6X4J - chain A; structure by X-ray diffraction, 2.30 A resolution.

[Chain A]
Protein: Pantothenate kinase 3
Organism: Homo sapiens
Notes: EC 2.7.1.33
Reference sequence: Q9H999 (PANK3_HUMAN); residues 12-370 here = UniProt positions 12-370
Sequence (380 residues; row label = number of the first residue in the row; numbers below 1 keep their minus sign (Met-7 is residue -7)):
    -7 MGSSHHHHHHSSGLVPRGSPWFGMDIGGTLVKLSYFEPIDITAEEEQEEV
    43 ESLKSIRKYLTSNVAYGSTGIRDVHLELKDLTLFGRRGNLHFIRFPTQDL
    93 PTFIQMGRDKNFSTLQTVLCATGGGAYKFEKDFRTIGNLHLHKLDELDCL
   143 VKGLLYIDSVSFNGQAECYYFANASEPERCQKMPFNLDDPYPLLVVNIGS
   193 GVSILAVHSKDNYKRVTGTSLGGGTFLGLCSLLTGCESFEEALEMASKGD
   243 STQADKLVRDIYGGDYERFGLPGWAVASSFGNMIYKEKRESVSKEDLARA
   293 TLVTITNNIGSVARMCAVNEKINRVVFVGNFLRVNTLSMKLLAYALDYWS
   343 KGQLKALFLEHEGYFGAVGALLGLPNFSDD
Not modelled in the structure: -7 to 10, 102-108, 370-372
Sequence notes: expression tag (-7 to 11, 371-372)
Residues lining bound ligands:
  - AMP-PNP (ANP; phosphoaminophosphonic acid-adenylate ester): Gly19, Gly20, Thr21, Leu22, Lys24, Arg86, Glu138, Asn189, Ile190, Gly191, Ser192, Gly193, Gly215, Gly216, Leu219, Phe231, Glu232, Ile253, Gly321, Asn322, Phe323, Arg325
  - UOM (6-(4-{[4-(propan-2-yl)phenyl]acetyl}piperazin-1-yl)pyridine-3-carbonitrile): Glu138, Gly193, Val194, Ser195, Arg207, Thr209, Gly210, Thr211, Ser212, Val250, Ile253, Tyr254, Tyr258, Leu263, Val268, Ala269, Asn299, Gly302, Ser303, Arg306, Ala337, Leu338, Trp341
Curated features (UniProtKB/Swiss-Prot):
  - active site: Glu138 (Proton acceptor)
  - binding site (acetyl-CoA): Ser192, Ser195, Arg207
  - mutagenesis: Gly19 (G19V: Loss of catalytic activity), Glu138 (E138A: Loss of catalytic activity; E138V: Prevents acetyl-CoA production), Ser195 (S195V: Retains 30% of wild-type activity. Refractory to inhibition by acetyl-CoA. Exhibits a 10-fold increase in the Km for pantothenate), Arg207 (R207A: Loss of catalytic activity; R207W: Increases affinity for ATP and decreases affinity for acetyl-CoA. Increases acetyl-CoA production), Ala267 (A267F: Loss of catalytic activity but can bind ATP normally), Ala269 (A269F: Loss of catalytic activity but can bind ATP normally)
What the authors report for this chain:
  - binding site for UOM: Arg207, Val250, Ile253, Tyr254, Tyr258, Leu263, Ala269, Trp341
  - catalytic residues: Glu138 (citing earlier work)

[Overview]
Ligands of chain A: AMP-PNP and compound UOM. Curated annotation (UniProt) lists active-site residue Glu138, 3
acetyl-CoA-binding residues and 6 mutagenesis sites. The paper reports the catalytic residue Glu138; a binding
site for UOM at Arg207, Val250 and Ile253 among others.
Chain A is Pantothenate kinase 3 (Homo sapiens); the structure, PANK3 complex structure with compound PZ-2863,
was determined by X-ray diffraction (same publication as 6X4K and 6X4L).
